PDB entry 9GEV | electron microscopy, 3.47 A resolution | chains K and R of the 20 polymer chains in the assembly

# Chain K
Molecule: Nucleosomal DNA Strand 1
Sequence (152 nucleotides; numbered -70 to 81; the number before each row is that of its first residue; numbers below 1 keep their minus sign (DC-70 is residue -70)):
   -70 CAATATCCCGAGTACATGCACAGGATGTATATATCTGACACGTGCCTGGA
   -20 GACTAGGGAGTAATCCCCTTGGCGGTTAAAACGCGGGGGACAGCGCGTAC
    30 GTGCGTTTAAGCGGTGCTAGAGCTGTCTACGACCAATTGAGCGGCCTCGG
    80 CA
Unresolved in the structure: -70 to -60, 76-81

# Chain R
Protein: Histone H4
From: Homo sapiens
UniProt: P62805 (H4_HUMAN); residues 1-102 here correspond to UniProt positions 2-103 (UniProt number = residue number + 1)
Sequence (102 residues; row label = number of the first residue in the row):
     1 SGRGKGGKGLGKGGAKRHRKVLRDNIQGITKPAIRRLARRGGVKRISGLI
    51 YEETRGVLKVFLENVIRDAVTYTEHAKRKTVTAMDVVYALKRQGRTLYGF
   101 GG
Unresolved in the structure: 1-23
UniProt features mapped onto this chain:
  - DNA-binding region: Lys16 to Lys20
  - modified residue: Ser1 (N-acetylserine), Arg3 (Asymmetric dimethylarginine), Lys5 (N6-(2-hydroxyisobutyryl)lysine), Lys8 (N6-(2-hydroxyisobutyryl)lysine), Lys12 (N6-(2-hydroxyisobutyryl)lysine), Lys16 (N6-(2-hydroxyisobutyryl)lysine), Lys20 (N6,N6,N6-trimethyllysine), Lys31 (N6-(2-hydroxyisobutyryl)lysine), Lys44 (N6-(2-hydroxyisobutyryl)lysine), Ser47 (Phosphoserine), Tyr51 (Phosphotyrosine), Lys59 (N6-(2-hydroxyisobutyryl)lysine), Lys77 (N6-(2-hydroxyisobutyryl)lysine), Lys79 (N6-(2-hydroxyisobutyryl)lysine), Thr80 (Phosphothreonine), Tyr88 (Phosphotyrosine), Lys91 (N6-(2-hydroxyisobutyryl)lysine)
  - cross-link (Glycyl lysine isopeptide (Lys-Gly)): Lys12 (interchain with G-Cter in SUMO2), Lys20 (interchain with G-Cter in SUMO2), Lys31 (interchain with G-Cter in SUMO2), Lys59 (interchain with G-Cter in SUMO2), Lys79 (interchain with G-Cter in SUMO2), Lys91 (interchain with G-Cter in SUMO2)

# How chain K and chain R interact
Pairs across the interface - 14 pairs, chain K then chain R:
  DT6(K) - Arg45(R)  base contact
  DA7(K) - Arg45(R)  hydrogen bond to the sugar
  DA7(K) - Ile46(R)  phosphate contact
  DA7(K) - Ser47(R)  phosphate contact
  DA7(K) - Gly48(R)  hydrogen bond to the phosphate
  DA8(K) - Arg35(R)  salt bridge to the phosphate
  DA8(K) - Arg39(R)  salt bridge to the phosphate
  DA8(K) - Arg45(R)  phosphate contact
  DA8(K) - Ile46(R)  hydrogen bond to the phosphate
  DA8(K) - Tyr51(R)  phosphate contact
  DG26(K) - Lys79(R)  salt bridge to the phosphate
  DT27(K) - Arg78(R)  phosphate contact
  DT27(K) - Lys79(R)  hydrogen bond to the phosphate
  DT27(K) - Thr80(R)  hydrogen bond to the phosphate
Other interface residues (no listed pair), chain R (12 interface residues in all): Lys44, Lys77

# In short
Chain K and chain R form an interface of 5 and 12 residues respectively, with 5 hydrogen bonds and 3 salt
bridges. Polar pairs include DA7(K)-Arg45(R), DA7(K)-Gly48(R) and DA8(K)-Ile46(R). Curated annotation
(UniProt) lists a DNA-binding region on chain R.
Chain K is Nucleosomal DNA Strand 1 and chain R is Histone H4 (Homo sapiens); the structure, CryoEM structure
of the human INO80 core-nucleosome complex state N-6, was determined by electron microscopy.
